8HFX - chains B and C of the 4 polymer chains in the assembly; structure by electron microscopy, 2.98 A resolution.

== Chain B (and C) ==
Name: Spike glycoprotein, Envelope glycoprotein
From: Severe acute respiratory syndrome coronavirus 2
Notes: chain C of this document is another copy of the same molecule, construct and numbering; everything in this record applies to it too
UniProt: chimeric construct of P0DTC2, M1E1E4: residues 1-1205 from P0DTC2 (SPIKE_SARS2) positions 1-1205 (same numbers); residues 1208-1236 from M1E1E4 positions 1-29 (UniProt number = residue number - 1207)
Amino-acid sequence (1253 residues; each row starts with the number of its first residue):
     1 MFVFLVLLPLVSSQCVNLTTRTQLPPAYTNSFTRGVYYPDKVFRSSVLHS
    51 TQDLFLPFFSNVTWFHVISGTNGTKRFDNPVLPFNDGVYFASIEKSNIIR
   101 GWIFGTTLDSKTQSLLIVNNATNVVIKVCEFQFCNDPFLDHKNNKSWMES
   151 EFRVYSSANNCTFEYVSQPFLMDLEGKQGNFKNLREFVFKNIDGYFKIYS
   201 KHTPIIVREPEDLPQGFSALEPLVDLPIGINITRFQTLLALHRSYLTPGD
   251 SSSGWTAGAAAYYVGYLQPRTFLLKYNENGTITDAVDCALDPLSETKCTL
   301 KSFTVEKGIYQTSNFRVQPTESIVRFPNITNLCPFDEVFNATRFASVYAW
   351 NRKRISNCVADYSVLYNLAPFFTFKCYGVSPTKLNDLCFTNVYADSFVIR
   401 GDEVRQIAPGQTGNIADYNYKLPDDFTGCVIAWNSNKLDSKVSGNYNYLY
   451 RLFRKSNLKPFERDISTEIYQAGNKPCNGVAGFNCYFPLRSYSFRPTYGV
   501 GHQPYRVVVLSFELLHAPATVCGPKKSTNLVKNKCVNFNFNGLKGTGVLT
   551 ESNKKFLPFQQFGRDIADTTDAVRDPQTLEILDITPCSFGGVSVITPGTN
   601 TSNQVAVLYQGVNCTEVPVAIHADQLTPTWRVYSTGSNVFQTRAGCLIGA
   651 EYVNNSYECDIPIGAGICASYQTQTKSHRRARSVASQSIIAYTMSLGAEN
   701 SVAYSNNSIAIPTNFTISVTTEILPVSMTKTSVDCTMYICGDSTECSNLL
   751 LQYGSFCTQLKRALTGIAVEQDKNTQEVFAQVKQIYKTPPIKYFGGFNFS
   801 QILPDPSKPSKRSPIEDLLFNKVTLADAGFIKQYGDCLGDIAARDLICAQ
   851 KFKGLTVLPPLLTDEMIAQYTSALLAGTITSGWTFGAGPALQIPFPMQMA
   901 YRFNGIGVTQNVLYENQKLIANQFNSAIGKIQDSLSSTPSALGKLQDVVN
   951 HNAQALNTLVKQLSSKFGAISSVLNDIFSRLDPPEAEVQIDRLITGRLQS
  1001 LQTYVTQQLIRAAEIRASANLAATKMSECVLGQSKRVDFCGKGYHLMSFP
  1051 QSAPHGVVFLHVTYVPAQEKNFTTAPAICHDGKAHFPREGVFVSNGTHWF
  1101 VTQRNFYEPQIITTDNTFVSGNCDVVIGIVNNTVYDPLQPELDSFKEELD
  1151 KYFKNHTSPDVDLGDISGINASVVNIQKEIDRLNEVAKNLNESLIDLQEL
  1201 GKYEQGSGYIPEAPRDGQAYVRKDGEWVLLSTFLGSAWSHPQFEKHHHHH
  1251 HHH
Unresolved in the structure: 1-13, 69-74, 141-147, 172-179, 206-211, 245-257, 674-686, 825-844, 1145-1253 (chain C: 1-13, 69-74, 141-147, 172-179, 206-211, 245-253, 674-686, 825-844, 1145-1253)
Cystine bridges: Cys15-Cys134, Cys129-Cys161, Cys288-Cys298, Cys333-Cys358, Cys376-Cys429, Cys388-Cys522, Cys477-Cys485, Cys535-Cys587, Cys614-Cys646, Cys659-Cys668, Cys735-Cys757, Cys740-Cys746, Cys1029-Cys1040, Cys1079-Cys1123
Covalent attachments: N-acetylglucosamine (NAG) linked to Asn17, Asn61, Asn120, Asn160, Asn231, Asn279, Asn328, Asn340, Asn613, Asn706, Asn714, Asn798, Asn1071, Asn1095, Asn1131
Differences from the reference sequence: variant Val67 (Ala in P0DTC2), Ile93 (Thr95 in P0DTC2), Asp140 (Tyr145 in P0DTC2), Ile206 (Leu212 in P0DTC2), Asp336 (Gly339 in P0DTC2), Leu368 (Ser371 in P0DTC2), Pro370 (Ser373 in P0DTC2), Phe372 (Ser375 in P0DTC2), Asn414 (Lys417 in P0DTC2), Lys437 (Asn440 in P0DTC2), Ser443 (Gly446 in P0DTC2), Asn474 (Ser477 in P0DTC2), Lys475 (Thr478 in P0DTC2), Ala481 (Glu484 in P0DTC2), Arg490 (Gln493 in P0DTC2), Ser493 (Gly496 in P0DTC2), Arg495 (Gln498 in P0DTC2), Tyr498 (Asn501 in P0DTC2), His502 (Tyr505 in P0DTC2), Lys544 (Thr547 in P0DTC2), Gly611 (Asp614 in P0DTC2), Tyr652 (His655 in P0DTC2), Lys676 (Asn679 in P0DTC2), His678 (Pro681 in P0DTC2), Lys761 (Asn764 in P0DTC2), Tyr793 (Asp796 in P0DTC2), Lys853 (Asn856 in P0DTC2), His951 (Gln954 in P0DTC2), Lys966 (Asn969 in P0DTC2), Phe978 (Leu981 in P0DTC2); insertion (209-211); conflict Pro814 (Phe817 in P0DTC2), Pro889 (Ala892 in P0DTC2), Pro896 (Ala899 in P0DTC2), Pro939 (Ala942 in P0DTC2); engineered mutation Pro983 (Lys986 in P0DTC2), Pro984 (Val987 in P0DTC2); linker (1206-1207); expression tag (1237-1253)
Residues lining bound ligands: N-acetylglucosamine (NAG; 2-acetamido-2-deoxy-beta-D-glucopyranose): Glu462, Arg463, Asp464
UniProt features mapped onto this chain:
  - glycosylation (N-linked (GlcNAc...) asparagine): Asn17 (complex), Asn61 (hybrid), Asn331 (complex), Asn603 (hybrid)

== Chain B / chain C interface ==
Residue-residue contacts (137; chain B residue first):
  Asn314(B) with Asp734(C), hydrogen bond
  Arg316(B) with Asp734(C), salt bridge; Thr736(C)
  Gly378(B) with Arg980(C), hydrogen bond (backbone-side chain)
  Val379(B) with Arg980(C)
  Ser380(B) with Arg980(C), hydrogen bond (backbone-backbone); Leu981(C); Asp982(C)
  Lys383(B) with Ser979(C)
  Leu387(B) with Ser979(C)
  Asn391(B) with Tyr195(C), hydrogen bond
  Tyr393(B) with Tyr195(C); Pro227(C)
  Asp402(B) with Pro370(C)
  Thr412(B) with Lys383(C)
  Asp417(B) with Lys383(C), salt bridge
  Glu462(B) with Gly229(C); Asn231(C)
  Arg463(B) with Gly229(C); Ile230(C)
  Glu513(B) with Tyr195(C)
  Leu514(B) with Arg980(C)
  His516(B) with Asp976(C), salt bridge
  Pro518(B) with Lys41(C)
  Lys544(B) with Asn975(C), hydrogen bond (backbone-side chain)
  Thr546(B) with Asp742(C), hydrogen bond (backbone-side chain)
  Lys555(B) with Phe43(C)
  Phe556(B) with Phe43(C), hydrophobic
  Phe559(B) with Tyr38(C), hydrophobic; Asp40(C); Lys41(C), hydrogen bond (backbone-side chain)
  Gln560(B) with Lys41(C); Phe43(C)
  Gln561(B) with Lys41(C)
  Phe562(B) with Val42(C); Phe43(C), hydrogen bond (backbone-backbone)
  Gly563(B) with Phe43(C)
  Arg564(B) with Val42(C); Phe43(C), hydrogen bond (backbone-backbone)
  Asp565(B) with Lys853(C), salt bridge
  Ile566(B) with Lys961(C); Ser964(C)
  Ala567(B) with Lys853(C); Val960(C); Ser964(C), hydrogen bond (backbone-side chain)
  Asp568(B) with Ser964(C)
  Thr569(B) with Lys853(C)
  Thr585(B) with Phe852(C)
  Phe589(B) with Met737(C), hydrophobic; Lys851(C)
  Arg643(B) with Thr863(C)
  Pro662(B) with Leu861(C), hydrophobic
  Ala665(B) with Pro860(C), hydrogen bond (backbone-backbone); Leu861(C); Thr863(C)
  Gly666(B) with Leu861(C), hydrogen bond (backbone-backbone)
  Thr693(B) with Met866(C)
  Met694(B) with Leu862(C), hydrophobic
  Leu696(B) with Met866(C); Gln869(C); Tyr870(C)
  Gly697(B) with Lys783(C)
  Ala698(B) with Gln784(C); Ile785(C), hydrogen bond (backbone-backbone)
  Glu699(B) with Ile785(C); Lys787(C), salt bridge
  Asn700(B) with Gln784(C), hydrogen bond; Ile785(C), hydrogen bond (backbone-backbone); Tyr786(C); Lys787(C), hydrogen bond (backbone-backbone)
  Val702(B) with Tyr786(C), hydrophobic; Thr880(C); Gln892(C)
  Ala703(B) with Gln892(C)
  Tyr704(B) with Tyr793(C); Phe794(C); Ile893(C); Pro894(C), hydrophobic; Phe895(C), hydrogen bond (side chain-backbone)
  Asn706(B) with Pro894(C)
  Asn707(B) with Pro894(C)
  Ser708(B) with Gln892(C), hydrogen bond; Pro894(C)
  Ile709(B) with Gln892(C); Ile893(C), hydrophobic
  Ala710(B) with Leu891(C); Gln892(C), hydrogen bond (backbone-backbone)
  Pro712(B) with Leu891(C), hydrophobic
  Gln954(B) with Arg762(C)
  Thr958(B) with Gln759(C); Arg762(C), hydrogen bond
  Gln962(B) with Ser755(C), hydrogen bond
  Ser965(B) with Tyr753(C); Gly754(C)
  Phe967(B) with Gln752(C), hydrogen bond (backbone-backbone); Tyr753(C)
  Gly968(B) with Gln752(C), hydrogen bond (backbone-backbone)
  Asp982(B) with Gly410(C)
  Pro984(B) with Pro409(C); Gly410(C)
  Arg992(B) with Tyr753(C); Asp991(C), salt bridge
  Gln999(B) with Gln999(C)
  Thr1003(B) with Gln759(C); Gln1002(C)
  Gln1007(B) with Leu1009(C)
  Ile1010(B) with Leu1009(C), hydrophobic
  Glu1014(B) with Arg1016(C)
  Arg1036(B) with Glu1028(C), salt bridge; Arg1036(C)
  Val1037(B) with Ser1027(C); Glu1028(C)
  Asp1038(B) with Gly886(C); Ser1027(C); Leu1031(C)
  Gly1043(B) with Ala887(C)
  Pro1066(B) with Ala887(C); Pro889(C)
  Glu1069(B) with Pro889(C); Leu891(C)
  Asn1071(B) with Gln892(C), hydrogen bond
  Thr1074(B) with Met897(C), hydrogen bond
  Pro1076(B) with Tyr914(C)
  Phe1086(B) with Asn911(C); Tyr914(C), hydrophobic
  Pro1087(B) with Gln910(C)
  Val1091(B) with Tyr901(C)
  Arg1104(B) with Tyr901(C); Asn904(C); Gln910(C)
  Phe1118(B) with Asn911(C)
  Ser1120(B) with Asn911(C), hydrogen bond; Glu915(C), hydrogen bond
  Val1125(B) with Glu915(C)
  Leu1138(B) with Glu1141(C)
  Leu1142(B) with Glu1141(C); Leu1142(C), hydrophobic
Also at the interface, not in a pair above, chain B (113 interface residues in all): Gln311, Thr312, Thr382, Gln411, Phe461, Ala517, Gly545, Lys554, Leu557, Pro586, Gln610, Ala644, Gly664, Ile667, Ser701, Ser705, Lys966, Pro983, Thr1006, Lys1042, Tyr1044, Val1065, Ala1075, Gly1121, Val1126, Ile1127
Also at the interface, not in a pair above, chain C (101 interface residues in all): Arg44, Val47, Glu221, Pro222, Asn279, Gly280, Thr382, Ser732, Lys761, Thr765, Pro789, Gly854, Leu858, Pro859, Trp883, Ala890, Gln917, Leu963, Thr1006, Ile1010, Thr1024, Gly1032, Glu1108, Leu1138

== Summary ==
113 residues of chain B and 101 residues of chain C are in contact; the contacts include 27 hydrogen bonds and
7 salt bridges. Polar pairs include Arg316(B)-Asp734(C), Asp417(B)-Lys383(C) and His516(B)-Asp976(C). Chain B
binds N-acetylglucosamine.
Both chains are Spike glycoprotein, Envelope glycoprotein (Severe acute respiratory syndrome coronavirus 2).
Entry 8HFX (Cryo-EM structure of SARS-CoV-2 Omicron BA.1 spike protein in complex with white-tailed deer ACE2)
was determined by electron microscopy together with 8HFY, 8HFZ, 8HG0, 8IFY and 8IFZ from the same study.
